Entry 4ITV (X-ray diffraction, 3.60 A resolution); this record covers chains A and J of the 12 polymer chains in the assembly.

[Chain A (and J)]
Protein: Non-haem bromoperoxidase BPO-A2, Matrix protein 1
Organism: Streptomyces aureofaciens
Notes: EC 1.11.1.-; chain J of this document is another copy of the same molecule, construct and numbering; everything in this record applies to it too
Reference sequence: chimeric construct of P29715, P03485: residues 0-277 from P29715 (BPOA2_STRAU) positions 1-278 (UniProt number = residue number + 1); residues 286-447 from P03485 positions 3-164 (UniProt number = residue number - 283)
Chain sequence (456 residues; each row starts with the number of its first residue; numbering starts at 0):
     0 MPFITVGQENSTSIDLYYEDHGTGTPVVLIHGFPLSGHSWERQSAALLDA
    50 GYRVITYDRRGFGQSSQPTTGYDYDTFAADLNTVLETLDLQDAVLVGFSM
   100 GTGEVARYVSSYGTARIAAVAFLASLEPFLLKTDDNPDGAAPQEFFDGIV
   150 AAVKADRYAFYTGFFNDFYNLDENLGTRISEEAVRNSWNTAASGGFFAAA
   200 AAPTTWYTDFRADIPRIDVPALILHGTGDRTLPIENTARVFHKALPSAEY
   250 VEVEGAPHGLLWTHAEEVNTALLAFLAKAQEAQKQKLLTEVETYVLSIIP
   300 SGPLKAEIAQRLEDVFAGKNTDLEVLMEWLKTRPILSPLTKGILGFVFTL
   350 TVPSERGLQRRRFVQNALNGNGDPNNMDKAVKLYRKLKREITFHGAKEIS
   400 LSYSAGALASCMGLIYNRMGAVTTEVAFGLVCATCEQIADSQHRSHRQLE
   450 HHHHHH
Not modelled in the structure: 0, 441-455
Differences from the reference sequence: engineered mutation Thr24 (Gln25 in P29715), Ala118 (Lys119 in P29715); linker (278-285); expression tag (448-455)
Swiss-Prot annotation at these positions:
  - active site: Ser98, Asp228, His257

[Chain A / chain J interface]
Contacting residue pairs (49; chain A residue first):
  Gln358(A) with Gln358(J); Arg359(J); Arg360(J); Arg361(J), hydrogen bond (side chain-backbone)
  Arg359(A) with Gln358(J); Gln364(J)
  Arg360(A) with Gln358(J)
  Arg361(A) with Gln358(J), hydrogen bond (backbone-side chain); Arg417(J)
  Gln364(A) with Arg359(J); Gln364(J); Arg417(J), hydrogen bond
  Asn365(A) with Arg417(J)
  Asn368(A) with Arg417(J)
  Gly371(A) with Tyr383(J), hydrogen bond (backbone-side chain)
  Pro373(A) with Val380(J); Tyr383(J), hydrophobic; Arg384(J); Lys387(J)
  Asn374(A) with Arg384(J)
  Met376(A) with Val380(J), hydrophobic; Tyr383(J), hydrophobic; Leu413(J), hydrophobic; Met418(J)
  Asp377(A) with Asp377(J)
  Val380(A) with Pro373(J); Met376(J), hydrophobic; Asp377(J)
  Tyr383(A) with Gly371(J), hydrogen bond (side chain-backbone); Pro373(J), hydrophobic; Met376(J), hydrophobic
  Arg384(A) with Pro373(J); Asn374(J)
  Lys387(A) with Gly371(J); Pro373(J)
  Ser409(A) with Met418(J)
  Leu413(A) with Met376(J), hydrophobic; Met418(J), hydrophobic
  Asn416(A) with Asn416(J), hydrogen bond (backbone-side chain); Met418(J)
  Arg417(A) with Arg361(J); Gln364(J), hydrogen bond; Asn365(J); Asn368(J)
  Met418(A) with Gly371(J); Met376(J); Ser409(J); Leu413(J), hydrophobic; Asn416(J)
Also at the interface, not in a pair above, chain A (22 interface residues in all): Gly412
Also at the interface, not in a pair above, chain J (23 interface residues in all): Lys381, Gly412

[In short]
22 residues of chain A face 23 of chain J across their interface; the contacts include 7 hydrogen bonds. Polar
pairs include Gln358(A)-Arg361(J), Gln364(A)-Arg417(J) and Gly371(A)-Tyr383(J). Curated annotation (UniProt)
lists 3 active-site residues on chain A.
Both chains are Non-haem bromoperoxidase BPO-A2, Matrix protein 1 (Streptomyces aureofaciens). Entry 4ITV
(Structure of a 16 nm protein cage designed by fusing symmetric oligomeric domains, triple mutant, P212121
...) was determined by X-ray diffraction, deposited together with 4IQ4 and 4IVJ.
